7YOI - chains A and B; structure by X-ray diffraction, 2.14 A resolution.

Chain A:
Molecule: Cysteine synthase
Source organism: Haemophilus influenzae Rd KW20
Notes: EC 2.5.1.47
UniProt: P45040 (CYSK_HAEIN); residue numbers follow UniProt; this construct covers 1-316
Chain sequence (316 residues; each row starts with the number of its first residue):
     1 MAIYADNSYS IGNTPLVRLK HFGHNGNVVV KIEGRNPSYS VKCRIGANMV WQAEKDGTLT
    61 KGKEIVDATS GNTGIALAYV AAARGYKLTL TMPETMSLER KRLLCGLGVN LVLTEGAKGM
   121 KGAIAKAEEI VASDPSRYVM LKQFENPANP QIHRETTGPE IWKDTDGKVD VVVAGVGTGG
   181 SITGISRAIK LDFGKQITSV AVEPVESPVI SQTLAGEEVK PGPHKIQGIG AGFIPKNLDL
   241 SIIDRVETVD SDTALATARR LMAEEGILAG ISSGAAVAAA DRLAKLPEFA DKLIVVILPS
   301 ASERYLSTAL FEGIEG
Disordered / not traced: 304-316
Modified positions: Lys42 ((2S)-2-amino-6-[[3-hydroxy-2-methyl-5-(phosphonooxymethyl)pyridin-4-yl]methylideneamino]hexanoic acid; LLP)
Construct notes: engineered mutation Leu88 (Ile in P45040)
UniProt features mapped onto this chain:
  - binding site (hydrogen sulfide): Asn7, Arg35, Leu268
  - binding site (pyridoxal 5'-phosphate): Asn72, Gly177 to Ser181, Ser272
  - modified residue: Lys42 (N6-(pyridoxal phosphate)lysine)

Chain B:
Molecule: peptide from serine acetyltransferase
Chain sequence (8 residues; numbered 1 to 8; the number before each row is that of its first residue):
     1 IGDGYEFT

Interface between chain A and chain B:
Contacting residue pairs - 26 pairs, chain A then chain B:
  Thr69(A) - Ile1(B)
  Ser70(A) - Gly2(B)  hydrogen bond (side chain-backbone)
  Ser70(A) - Asp3(B)  hydrogen bond
  Gly71(A) - Ile1(B)
  Gly71(A) - Gly2(B)
  Asn72(A) - Ile1(B)
  Thr73(A) - Ile1(B)
  Met120(A) - Asp3(B)
  Met120(A) - Gly4(B)
  Gln143(A) - Ile1(B)
  Phe144(A) - Ile1(B)  hydrophobic
  Gly177(A) - Ile1(B)
  Thr178(A) - Ile1(B)
  Gly222(A) - Glu6(B)
  Pro223(A) - Glu6(B)
  Pro223(A) - Thr8(B)
  His224(A) - Glu6(B)  hydrogen bond (side chain-backbone)
  His224(A) - Phe7(B)
  His224(A) - Thr8(B)  hydrogen bond (backbone-backbone)
  Lys225(A) - Phe7(B)
  Gln227(A) - Phe7(B)
  Gly228(A) - Ile1(B)  hydrogen bond (backbone-backbone)
  Gly230(A) - Glu6(B)
  Ala231(A) - Gly4(B)
  Ala231(A) - Tyr5(B)  hydrogen bond (backbone-backbone)
  Phe233(A) - Gly4(B)
Other interface residues (no listed pair), chain A (23 interface residues in all): Lys42, Pro93, Ile124, Ile226

Overview:
23 residues of chain A face 8 of chain B across their interface; the contacts include 6 hydrogen bonds. Polar
pairs include Ser70(A)-Gly2(B), Ser70(A)-Asp3(B) and His224(A)-Glu6(B). From UniProt: 3 hydrogen
sulfide-binding residues and 7 pyridoxal 5'-phosphate-binding residues on chain A.
Here chain A is Cysteine synthase (Haemophilus influenzae Rd KW20) and chain B is peptide from serine
acetyltransferase. Entry 7YOI (Crystal structure of I88L single mutant of O-acetylserine sulfhydrylase from
Haemophilus influenzae in complex with high-affinity ...) was determined by X-ray diffraction.
